PDB entry 8XIE | X-ray diffraction, 3.50 A resolution | chains A and B of the 9 polymer chains in the assembly

# Chain A
Protein: Exosome complex component Rrp41
Organism: Thermoplasma acidophilum (strain ATCC 25905 / DSM 1728 / JCM 9062 / NBRC 15155 / AMRC-C165)
Notes: EC 3.1.13.-
Reference sequence: Q9HIP2 (RRP41_THEAC); residue numbers follow UniProt; this construct covers 1-248
Chain sequence (248 residues; each row starts with the number of its first residue):
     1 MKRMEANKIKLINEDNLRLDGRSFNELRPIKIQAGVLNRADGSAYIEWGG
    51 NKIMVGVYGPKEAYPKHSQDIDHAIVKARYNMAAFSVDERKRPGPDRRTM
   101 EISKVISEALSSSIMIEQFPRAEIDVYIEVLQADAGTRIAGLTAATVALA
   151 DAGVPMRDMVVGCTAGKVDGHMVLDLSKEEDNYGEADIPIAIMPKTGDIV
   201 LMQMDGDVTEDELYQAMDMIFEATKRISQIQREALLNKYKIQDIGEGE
Disordered / not traced: 1-9, 247-248

# Chain B
Protein: Exosome complex component Rrp42
Organism: Thermoplasma acidophilum (strain ATCC 25905 / DSM 1728 / JCM 9062 / NBRC 15155 / AMRC-C165)
Reference sequence: Q9HIP1 (RRP42_THEAC); numbering as in UniProt (aligned over 1-260)
Chain sequence (260 residues; each row starts with the number of its first residue):
     1 MVKESAEILSEIRKNYILSTMKGGKRIDGRLPDEFRELTIIENYIPRANG
    51 SAYVALGNTRVVAGVKIEAGEPFPDTPDQGVLTTNVELLPIAFPSFEAGP
   101 PNDLAIEVSRVVDRGIRESKMISPEKLVIEQGKKVWIVFLDINVLDYDGN
   151 LIDASTIAAVAALRNAVVPASKEGGEDFKLPVSSTPISVTMVKIGDTLVC
   201 DPSLEEDQICGGRITVTTTEDGHIRAMQKGEIGAFTVEDVKKAVKMSLEV
   251 GKKLREKYFR
Disordered / not traced: 1-22

# How chain A and chain B interact
Residue-residue contacts (65; chain A residue first):
  His67(A) - Gly99(B)
  Arg97(A) - Thr84(B)  hydrogen bond (side chain-backbone)
  Arg97(A) - Asn85(B)  hydrogen bond
  Arg97(A) - Ile106(B)
  Arg97(A) - Ser109(B)
  Arg98(A) - Arg110(B)
  Met100(A) - Asp103(B)
  Met100(A) - Ile106(B)  hydrophobic
  Glu101(A) - Arg110(B)  salt bridge
  Glu101(A) - Arg114(B)  salt bridge
  Glu101(A) - Gln228(B)
  Lys104(A) - Asp103(B)
  Lys104(A) - Glu107(B)  salt bridge
  Lys104(A) - Arg213(B)
  Val105(A) - Gln228(B)
  Glu108(A) - Lys229(B)
  Glu108(A) - Gly230(B)
  Glu108(A) - Glu231(B)  hydrogen bond (side chain-backbone)
  Ser111(A) - Ile232(B)
  Ser112(A) - Ile232(B)
  Ser112(A) - Gly233(B)  hydrogen bond (side chain-backbone)
  Gly197(A) - Val237(B)
  Asp198(A) - Ala234(B)
  Asp198(A) - Phe235(B)
  Asp198(A) - Thr236(B)
  Ile199(A) - Ala234(B)
  Ile199(A) - Phe235(B)  hydrogen bond (backbone-backbone)
  Ile199(A) - Val240(B)  hydrophobic
  Val200(A) - Lys229(B)  hydrogen bond (backbone-side chain)
  Leu201(A) - Lys229(B)
  Met202(A) - Met227(B)  hydrophobic
  Met202(A) - Gln228(B)
  Met202(A) - Lys229(B)  hydrogen bond (backbone-backbone)
  Gln203(A) - Arg114(B)
  Gln203(A) - Met227(B)
  Gln203(A) - Gln228(B)  hydrogen bond
  Met204(A) - Arg114(B)
  Met204(A) - Ile224(B)
  Met204(A) - Arg225(B)
  Met204(A) - Ala226(B)
  Met204(A) - Met227(B)  hydrogen bond (backbone-backbone)
  Asp205(A) - Arg114(B)  salt bridge
  Asp205(A) - Glu118(B)
  Asp205(A) - Arg225(B)
  Gly206(A) - Glu118(B)  hydrogen bond (backbone-side chain)
  Gly206(A) - Ile224(B)
  Gly206(A) - Arg225(B)  hydrogen bond (backbone-backbone)
  Asp207(A) - His223(B)
  Asp207(A) - Ile224(B)
  Asp207(A) - Arg225(B)  salt bridge
  Val208(A) - His223(B)
  Val208(A) - Ile224(B)  hydrogen bond (backbone-backbone)
  Thr209(A) - His223(B)
  Glu210(A) - Ile224(B)
  Glu210(A) - Val244(B)
  Glu210(A) - Lys245(B)  salt bridge
  Glu210(A) - Leu248(B)
  Leu213(A) - Met227(B)  hydrophobic
  Leu213(A) - Val244(B)  hydrophobic
  Tyr214(A) - Lys241(B)  hydrogen bond (side chain-backbone)
  Tyr214(A) - Val244(B)
  Tyr214(A) - Lys245(B)
  Met217(A) - Val237(B)  hydrophobic
  Met217(A) - Val240(B)  hydrophobic
  Phe221(A) - Val237(B)  hydrophobic
Other interface residues (no listed pair), chain B (32 interface residues in all): Leu104

# Overview
Chain A and chain B form an interface of 28 and 32 residues respectively, with 13 hydrogen bonds and 6 salt
bridges. Among the polar pairs are Glu101(A)-Arg110(B), Glu101(A)-Arg114(B) and Lys104(A)-Glu107(B).
Here chain A is Exosome complex component Rrp41 and chain B is Exosome complex component Rrp42, both from
Thermoplasma acidophilum (strain ATCC 25905 / DSM 1728 / JCM 9062 / NBRC 15155 / AMRC-C165). Entry 8XIE
(Archaeal exosome complex (Rrp4-Rrp41-Rrp42)) was determined by X-ray diffraction (same publication as 8XFX).
